Entry 3JPN (X-ray diffraction, 2.15 A resolution); this record covers chains A and T of the 4 polymer chains in the assembly.

# Chain A
Name: DNA polymerase beta
From: Homo sapiens
Notes: EC 2.7.7.7
Reference sequence: P06746 (DPOLB_HUMAN); residues 1-335 here = UniProt positions 1-335
Amino-acid sequence (335 residues; numbered 1 to 335; the number before each row is that of its first residue):
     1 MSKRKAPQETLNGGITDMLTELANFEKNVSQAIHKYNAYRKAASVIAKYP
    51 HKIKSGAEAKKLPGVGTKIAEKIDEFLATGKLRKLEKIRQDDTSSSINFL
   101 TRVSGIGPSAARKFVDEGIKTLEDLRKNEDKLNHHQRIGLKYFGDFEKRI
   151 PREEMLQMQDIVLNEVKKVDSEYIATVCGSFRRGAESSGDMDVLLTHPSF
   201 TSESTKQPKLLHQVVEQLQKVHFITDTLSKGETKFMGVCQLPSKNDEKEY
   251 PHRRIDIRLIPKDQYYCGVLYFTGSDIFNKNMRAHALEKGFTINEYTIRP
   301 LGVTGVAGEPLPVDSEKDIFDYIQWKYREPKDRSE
Disordered / not traced: 1-9
Metal / ion sites: Mg2+: Asp190, Asp192 (together with G2C)
Ligand contacts: G2C (2'-deoxy-5'-O-[(S)-{[(R)-[dichloro(phosphono)methyl](hydroxy)phosphoryl]oxy}(hydroxy)phosphoryl]guanosine): Arg149, Gly179, Ser180, Arg183, Ser188, Gly189, Asp190, Asp192, Tyr271, Phe272, Thr273, Gly274, Ser275, Asp276, Asn279, Arg283
Curated features (UniProtKB/Swiss-Prot):
  - region: Arg183 to Asp192 (DNA-binding)
  - active site: Lys72 (Nucleophile)
  - binding site (K(+)): Lys60, Leu62, Val65, Thr101, Val103, Ile106
  - binding site (Na(+)): Lys60, Leu62, Val65, Thr101, Val103, Ile106
  - binding site (dATP): Arg149, Ser180, Arg183, Gly189, Asp190
  - binding site (dCTP): Arg149, Ser180, Arg183, Gly189, Asp190
  - binding site (dGTP): Arg149, Ser180, Arg183, Gly189, Asp190, Asp192
  - binding site (dTTP): Arg149, Ser180, Arg183, Gly189, Asp190
  - binding site (Mg(2+)): Asp190, Asp192, Asp256
  - modified residue: Lys72 (N6-acetyllysine), Arg83 (Omega-N-methylarginine), Arg152 (Omega-N-methylarginine)
  - cross-link (Glycyl lysine isopeptide (Lys-Gly)): Lys41 (interchain with G-Cter in ubiquitin), Lys61 (interchain with G-Cter in ubiquitin), Lys81 (interchain with G-Cter in ubiquitin)
  - natural variant: Leu22 (L22P: Found in a gastric cancer sample; uncertain significance), Tyr39 (Y39C: Found in a gastric cancer sample; uncertain significance), Gly118 (G118V: Decreased DNA-directed DNA polymerase activity), Arg137 (R137Q: Decreased function in base-excision repair), Arg149 (R149I: Decreased DNA-directed DNA polymerase activity), Asp160 (D160N: Found in a gastric cancer sample; uncertain significance), Cys239 (C239R: Found in a gastric cancer sample; uncertain significance), Lys289 (K289M: Found in a colon cancer sample; uncertain significance), Asn294 (N294D: Found in a gastric cancer sample; uncertain significance), Glu295 (E295K: Found in a gastric cancer sample; uncertain significance)
  - mutagenesis: Phe25 (F25W: No effect on 5'-dRP lyase activity. Decreased ssDNA binding), His34 (H34G: Decreased 5'-dRP lyase activity. Decreased ssDNA binding), Lys35 (K35A: Decreased 5'-dRP lyase activity. Decreased ssDNA binding. Loss of 5'-dRP lyase activity; when associated with A-68 and A-72. Decreased ssDNA binding; when associated with A-68 and A-72 ...), Tyr39 (Y39F: No effect on 5'-dRP lyase activity; Y39Q: Abolishes DNA polymerase and 5'-dRP lyase activity), Lys41 (K41R: Abolishes ubiquitination; when associated with R-61 and R-81), Lys60 (K60A: Decreased 5'-dRP lyase activity. Decreased ssDNA binding), Lys61 (K61R: Abolishes ubiquitination; when associated with R-41 and R-81), Lys68 (K68A: No effect on 5'-dRP lyase activity. Decreased ssDNA binding. Loss of 5'-dRP lyase activity; when associated with A-35 and A-72. Decreased ssDNA binding; when associated with A-35 and A-72 ...), Glu71 (E71Q: No effect on 5'-dRP lyase activity. No effect on structure shown by circular dichroism. No effect on ssDNA binding), Lys72 (K72A: Severely reduced 5'-dRP lyase activity. Does not affect ssDNA binding. Loss of 5'-dRP lyase activity; when associated with A-35 and A-68. Decreased ssDNA binding ...), Glu75 (E75A: Slightly decreased 5'-dRP lyase activity. Decreased ssDNA binding. No effect on structure shown by circular dichroism), Lys81 (K81R: Abolishes ubiquitination; when associated with R-41 and R-61), 5 further mutagenesis entries in UniProt

# Chain T
Molecule: 16-nt DNA strand
Sequence (16 nucleotides; numbered 1 to 16; the number before each row is that of its first residue):
     1 CCGACCGCGCATCAGC

# Chain A / chain T interface
Contacting residue pairs (26):
  His34(A) with DC5(T), stacking on the base
  Asn133(A) with DT12(T), phosphate contact
  Ser229(A) with DC10(T), phosphate contact; DA11(T), phosphate contact
  Lys230(A) with DC10(T), hydrogen bond to the phosphate; DA11(T), hydrogen bond to the phosphate
  Gly231(A) with DC10(T), phosphate contact
  Glu232(A) with DC10(T), hydrogen bond to the phosphate
  Thr233(A) with DG9(T), phosphate contact; DC10(T), hydrogen bond to the phosphate
  Lys234(A) with DG9(T), sugar contact; DC10(T), hydrogen bond to the phosphate
  Arg258(A) with DG9(T), sugar contact
  Tyr271(A) with DG7(T), base contact
  Lys280(A) with DC6(T), salt bridge to the phosphate
  Arg283(A) with DC6(T), hydrogen bond to the base; DG7(T), hydrogen bond to the sugar
  Leu287(A) with DC5(T), phosphate contact; DC6(T), phosphate contact; DG7(T), phosphate contact
  Thr292(A) with DG7(T), hydrogen bond to the phosphate
  Ile293(A) with DG7(T), sugar contact
  Asn294(A) with DG7(T), phosphate contact; DC8(T), hydrogen bond to the phosphate
  Glu295(A) with DC8(T), sugar contact
  Tyr296(A) with DG9(T), hydrogen bond to the phosphate
Other interface residues (no listed pair), chain A (20 interface residues in all): His134, Ala284

# Overview
Chain A and chain T form an interface of 20 and 8 residues respectively; the contacts include 10 hydrogen
bonds, 1 salt bridge and 1 aromatic stacking contact. Among the polar pairs are Arg283(A)-DC6(T),
Arg283(A)-DG7(T) and Lys230(A)-DC10(T). Bound to chain A: compound G2C.
Chain A is DNA polymerase beta (Homo sapiens) and chain T is a 16-nt DNA strand; the structure, Ternary
complex of DNA polymerase beta with a dideoxy terminated primer and 2'-deoxyguanosine 5'-beta, gamma-dichloro
methylene ..., was determined by X-ray diffraction (same publication as 3JPO, 3JPP, 3JPQ, 3JPR, 3JPS and
3JPT).
